Entry 6S48 (X-ray diffraction, 1.90 A resolution); this record covers chains B and C of the 9 polymer chains in the assembly.

# Chain B
Name: Type II site-specific deoxyribonuclease
Source organism: Nostoc sp. PCC 7120
UniProt: Q8YYB7 (Q8YYB7_NOSS1); residues 3-230 here = UniProt positions 3-230
Amino-acid sequence (238 residues; each row starts with the number of its first residue):
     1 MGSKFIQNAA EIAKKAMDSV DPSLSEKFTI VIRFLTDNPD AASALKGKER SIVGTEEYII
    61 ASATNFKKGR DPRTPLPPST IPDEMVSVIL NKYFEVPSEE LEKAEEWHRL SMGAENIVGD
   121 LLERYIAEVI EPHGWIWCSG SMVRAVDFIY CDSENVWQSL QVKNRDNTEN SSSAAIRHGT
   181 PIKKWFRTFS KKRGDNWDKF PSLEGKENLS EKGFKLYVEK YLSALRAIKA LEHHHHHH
Disordered / not traced: 1-3, 232-238
Glycans and other covalent adducts: beta-mercaptoethanol (BME) linked to Cys151
Differences from the reference sequence: initiating methionine (1); expression tag (2, 231-238)
From the paper describing this entry:
  - catalytic residues: Glu123, Asp147, Gln161, Lys163
  - specificity-determining residues: Met112, Glu115, Asn116, Asn170, Ser171
  - binding site for the 11-nt DNA strand (chain C): Asn116, Asn167, Thr168, Asn170, Ser171
  - self-association interface (contacts with another copy of this molecule); pairs are residue here / residue on that copy: His108-Glu115
  - mutagenesis - E115Q: unchanged binding to cognate GGWCC substrate
  - mutagenesis - M112L, E115A: decreased catalytic activity
  - mutagenesis - H108A/M112L/E115Q, M112L/E115Q: abolished catalytic activity on RNA/DNA hybrids

# Chain C
Molecule: 11-nt DNA strand
Sequence (11 nucleotides; each row starts with the number of its first residue):
     1 GATGGTCCTA C

# How chain B and chain C interact
Contacting residue pairs (16; chain B residue first):
  Lys46(B) with DC11(C), sugar contact
  Lys68(B) with DC11(C), salt bridge to the phosphate
  Pro75(B) with DA10(C), phosphate contact
  Pro78(B) with DC8(C), phosphate contact; DT9(C), phosphate contact
  Thr80(B) with DC8(C), hydrogen bond to the phosphate
  Met112(B) with DC7(C), phosphate contact; DC8(C), sugar contact
  Asn116(B) with DC8(C), hydrogen bond to the base; DT9(C), sugar contact
  Glu169(B) with DG4(C), base contact
  Asn170(B) with DG4(C), base contact; DG5(C), hydrogen bond to the base; DT6(C), hydrogen bond to the base
  Ser171(B) with DT3(C), base contact; DG4(C), hydrogen bond to the phosphate
Interface residues without a listed pair, chain B (14 interface residues in all): Leu76, Pro77, Arg109, His178

# In short
Chain B and chain C form an interface of 14 and 9 residues respectively, with 5 hydrogen bonds and 1 salt
bridge. Polar pairs include Asn116(B)-DC8(C), Asn170(B)-DG5(C) and Asn170(B)-DT6(C). The paper reports
catalytic residues Glu123(B), Asp147(B) and Gln161(B) among others; M112L and E115A of chain B reduce
catalytic activity; 5 substitutions were tested in all.
Here chain B is Type II site-specific deoxyribonuclease (Nostoc sp. PCC 7120) and chain C is an 11-nt DNA
strand. Entry 6S48 (AvaII RESTRICTION ENDONUCLEASE IN COMPLEX WITH PARTIALLY CLEAVED dsDNA) was determined by
X-ray diffraction.
